6O7X - chains C and D of the 31 polymer chains in the assembly; structure by electron microscopy, 8.70 A resolution (very low resolution: no residue pairs are listed; an interface is given only as per-side residue counts).

[Chain C]
Protein: Vacuolar ATP synthase catalytic subunit A
Organism: Saccharomyces cerevisiae (strain RM11-1a)
UniProtKB: B3LH69 (B3LH69_YEAS1); residues 0-616 here correspond to UniProt positions 1-617 (UniProt number = residue number + 1)
Sequence (639 residues; each row starts with the number of its first residue; numbering starts at 0):
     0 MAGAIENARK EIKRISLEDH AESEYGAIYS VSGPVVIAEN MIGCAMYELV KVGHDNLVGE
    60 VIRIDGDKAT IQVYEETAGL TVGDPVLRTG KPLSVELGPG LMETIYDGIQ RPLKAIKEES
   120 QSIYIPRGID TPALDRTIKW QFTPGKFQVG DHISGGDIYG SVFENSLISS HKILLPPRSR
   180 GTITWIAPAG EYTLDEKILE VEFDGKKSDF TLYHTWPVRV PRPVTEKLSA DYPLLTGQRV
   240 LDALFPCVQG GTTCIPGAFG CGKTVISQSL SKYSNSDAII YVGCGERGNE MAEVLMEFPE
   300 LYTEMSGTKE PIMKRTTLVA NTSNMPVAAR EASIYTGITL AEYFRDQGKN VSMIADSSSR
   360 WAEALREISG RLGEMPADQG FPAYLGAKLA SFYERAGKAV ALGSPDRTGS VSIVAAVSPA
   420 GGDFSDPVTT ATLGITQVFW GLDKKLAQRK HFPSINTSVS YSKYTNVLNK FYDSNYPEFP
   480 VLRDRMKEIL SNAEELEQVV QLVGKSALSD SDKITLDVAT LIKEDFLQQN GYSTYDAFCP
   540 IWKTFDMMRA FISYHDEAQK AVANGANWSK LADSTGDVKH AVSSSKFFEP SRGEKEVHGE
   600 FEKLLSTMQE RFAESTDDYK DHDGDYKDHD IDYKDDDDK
Unresolved in the structure: 0-23, 617-638

[Chain D]
Protein: V-type proton ATPase subunit B
Organism: Saccharomyces cerevisiae (strain ATCC 204508 / S288c)
UniProtKB: P16140 (VATB_YEAST); residue numbers follow UniProt; this construct covers 1-517
Sequence (517 residues; each row starts with the number of its first residue):
     1 MVLSDKELFA INKKAVEQGF NVKPRLNYNT VSGVNGPLVI LEKVKFPRYN EIVNLTLPDG
    61 TVRQGQVLEI RGDRAIVQVF EGTSGIDVKK TTVEFTGESL RIPVSEDMLG RIFDGSGRPI
   121 DNGPKVFAED YLDINGSPIN PYARIYPEEM ISTGVSAIDT MNSIARGQKI PIFSASGLPH
   181 NEIAAQICRQ AGLVRPTKDV HDGHEENFSI VFAAMGVNLE TARFFKQDFE ENGSLERTSL
   241 FLNLANDPTI ERIITPRLAL TTAEYLAYQT ERHVLTILTD MSSYADALRE VSAAREEVPG
   301 RRGYPGYMYT DLSTIYERAG RVEGRNGSIT QIPILTMPND DITHPIPDLT GYITEGQIFV
   361 DRQLHNKGIY PPINVLPSLS RLMKSAIGEG MTRKDHGDVS NQLYAKYAIG KDAAAMKAVV
   421 GEEALSIEDK LSLEFLEKFE KTFITQGAYE DRTVFESLDQ AWSLLRIYPK EMLNRISPKI
   481 LDEFYDRARD DADEDEEDPD TRSSGKKKDA SQEESLI
Unresolved in the structure: 1-28, 486-517
Swiss-Prot annotation at these positions:
  - binding site (ATP): R381
  - modified residue (Phosphoserine): S4, S137, S503, S504, S511, S515
  - cross-link (Glycyl lysine isopeptide (Lys-Gly)): K14 (interchain with G-Cter in ubiquitin), K508 (interchain with G-Cter in ubiquitin)

[How chain C and chain D interact]
At this resolution (9 A) residue pairs are not listed: 34 residues of chain C and 35 of chain D lie at the interface.

[In short]
34 residues of chain C face 35 of chain D across their interface. From UniProt: ATP-binding residue R381(D) on
chain D.
Chain C is Vacuolar ATP synthase catalytic subunit A (Saccharomyces cerevisiae (strain RM11-1a)) and chain D
is V-type proton ATPase subunit B (Saccharomyces cerevisiae (strain ATCC 204508 / S288c)); the structure,
Saccharomyces cerevisiae V-ATPase Stv1-V1VO State 3, was determined by electron microscopy together with 6O7T,
6O7U, 6O7V and 6O7W from the same study.
